Entry 3DL4 (X-ray diffraction, 2.50 A resolution); this record covers chains A and B.

== Chain A (and B) ==
Protein: Acetylcholinesterase
Source organism: Mus musculus
Notes: EC 3.1.1.7; chain B of this document is another copy of the same molecule, construct and numbering; everything in this record applies to it too
UniProt: P21836 (ACES_MOUSE); residues 1-543 here correspond to UniProt positions 32-574 (UniProt number = residue number + 31)
Chain sequence (548 residues; each row starts with the number of its first residue):
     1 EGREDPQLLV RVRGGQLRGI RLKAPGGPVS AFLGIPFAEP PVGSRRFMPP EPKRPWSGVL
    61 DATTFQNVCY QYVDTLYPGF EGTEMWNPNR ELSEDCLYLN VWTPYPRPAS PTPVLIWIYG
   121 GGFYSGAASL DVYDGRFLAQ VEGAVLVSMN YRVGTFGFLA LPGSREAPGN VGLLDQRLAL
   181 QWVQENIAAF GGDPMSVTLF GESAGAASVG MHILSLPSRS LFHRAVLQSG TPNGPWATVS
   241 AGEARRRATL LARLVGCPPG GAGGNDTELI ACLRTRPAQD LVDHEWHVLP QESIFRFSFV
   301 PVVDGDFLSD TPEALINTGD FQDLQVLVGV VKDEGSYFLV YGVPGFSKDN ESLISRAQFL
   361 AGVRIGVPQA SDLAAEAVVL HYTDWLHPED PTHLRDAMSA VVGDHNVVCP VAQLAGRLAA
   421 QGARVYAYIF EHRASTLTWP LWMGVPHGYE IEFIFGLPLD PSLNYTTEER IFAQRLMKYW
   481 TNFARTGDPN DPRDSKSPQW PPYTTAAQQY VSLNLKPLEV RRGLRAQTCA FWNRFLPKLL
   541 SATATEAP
Disordered / not traced: 259-263, 543-548 (chain B: 1-3, 541-548)
Cystine bridges: Cys69-Cys96, Cys257-Cys272, Cys409-Cys529
Modified / non-standard residues: Ser203 (O-[(R)-(dimethylamino)(ethoxy)phosphoryl]-L-serine; SUN)
UniProt features mapped onto this chain:
  - active site (Charge relay system): Glu334, His447
  - glycosylation (N-linked (GlcNAc...) asparagine): Asn265, Asn350, Asn464

== Chain A / chain B interface ==
Contacting residue pairs (35):
  Leu373(A) with Phe535(B), hydrophobic
  Glu376(A) with Lys538(B), salt bridge
  Ala377(A) with Phe535(B), hydrophobic
  Leu380(A) with Ala530(B); Arg534(B); Phe535(B), hydrophobic
  His381(A) with Gln527(B)
  Thr383(A) with Gln527(B), hydrogen bond (backbone-side chain)
  Asp384(A) with Gln527(B)
  Trp385(A) with Gln508(B), hydrogen bond (backbone-side chain); Ala526(B); Gln527(B), hydrogen bond (backbone-side chain); Ala530(B); Arg534(B)
  Leu386(A) with Ala506(B); Gln508(B); Arg522(B)
  His387(A) with Arg522(B)
  Gln508(A) with Trp385(B), hydrogen bond (side chain-backbone); Leu386(B)
  Arg522(A) with Leu386(B); His387(B), hydrogen bond
  Ala526(A) with Trp385(B)
  Gln527(A) with His381(B); Thr383(B), hydrogen bond (side chain-backbone); Asp384(B); Trp385(B), hydrogen bond (side chain-backbone)
  Ala530(A) with Trp385(B)
  Arg534(A) with Leu380(B); Trp385(B)
  Phe535(A) with Leu373(B), hydrophobic; Ala377(B), hydrophobic; Leu380(B)
  Lys538(A) with Leu373(B); Glu376(B), salt bridge
Other interface residues (no listed pair), chain A (22 interface residues in all): Ala506, Gly523, Leu539, Ala542
Other interface residues (no listed pair), chain B (21 interface residues in all): Gly523, Leu539

== In short ==
The interface between chain A and chain B involves 22 residues on one side and 21 on the other; the contacts
include 7 hydrogen bonds and 2 salt bridges. Polar pairs include Glu376(A)-Lys538(B), Thr383(A)-Gln527(B) and
Trp385(A)-Gln508(B).
Chain A and chain B are both Acetylcholinesterase (Mus musculus); the structure, Non-Aged Form of Mouse
Acetylcholinesterase Inhibited by Tabun- Update, was determined by X-ray diffraction together with 3DJY, 3DKK
and 3DL7 from the same study.
